Entry 4GJ6 (X-ray diffraction, 2.58 A resolution); this record covers chain A.

[Chain A]
Protein: Renin
From: Homo sapiens
Notes: EC 3.4.23.15
UniProt: P00797 (RENI_HUMAN); the construct lacks a stretch of the UniProt sequence and is renumbered around it, so the offset changes along the chain: -5 to 46 = UniProt 67-118; 48-97 = UniProt 122-171; 99-158 = UniProt 172-231; 161-242 = UniProt 238-319; 2 more segments
Sequence (340 residues; numbered -5 to 326 plus 13 insertion-coded residues; 5 numbers in that range are skipped by the numbering (no residue carries them; nothing is unmodelled there); the number before each row is that of its first residue; a row labelled like 46A-46C holds insertion residues (46A, then the next letters in order); numbers below 1 keep their minus sign (Leu-5 is residue -5)):
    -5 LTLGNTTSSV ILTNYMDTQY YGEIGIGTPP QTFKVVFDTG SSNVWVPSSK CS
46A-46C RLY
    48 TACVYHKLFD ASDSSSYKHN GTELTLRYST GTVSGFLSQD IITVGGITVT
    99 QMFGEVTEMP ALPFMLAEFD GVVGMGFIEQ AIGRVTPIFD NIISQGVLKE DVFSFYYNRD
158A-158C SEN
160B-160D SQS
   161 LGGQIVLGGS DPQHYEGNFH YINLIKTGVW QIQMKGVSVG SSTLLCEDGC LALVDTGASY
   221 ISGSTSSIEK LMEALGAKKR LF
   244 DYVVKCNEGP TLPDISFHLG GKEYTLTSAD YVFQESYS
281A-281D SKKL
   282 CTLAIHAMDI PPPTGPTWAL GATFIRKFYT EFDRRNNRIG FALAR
Not modelled in the structure: -5, 46A-46C, 158A-158C
Cystine bridges: Cys45-Cys50, Cys206-Cys210, Cys249-Cys282
Glycans and other covalent adducts: N-acetylglucosamine (NAG) linked to Asn67
Small-molecule neighbours:
  - 0LS (N-{[(3S,4S)-4-benzylpyrrolidin-3-yl]methyl}-4-chloro-N-phenylaniline), molecule 1: Thr12, Gln13, Tyr75, Ser76, Thr77, Leu110, Pro111, Leu114, Ala115, Phe117, Ser219, Tyr220, Phe242
  - 0LS, molecule 2: Val30, Asp32, Gly34, Ser35, Tyr75, Pro111, Phe112, Phe117, Val120, Leu213, Asp215, Gly217, Ala218, Ser219, Tyr220, Met289, Ile291, Pro292, Thr295
Swiss-Prot annotation at these positions:
  - active site: Asp32, Asp215
  - glycosylation (N-linked (GlcNAc...) asparagine): Asn-1, Asn67

[In short]
Chain A binds compound 0LS. Covalently linked N-acetylglucosamine: at Asn67. From UniProt: active-site
residues Asp32 and Asp215.
Chain A is Renin (Homo sapiens); the structure, Crystal structure of renin in complex with NVP-AYZ832
(compound 6a), was determined by X-ray diffraction (same publication as 4GJ5 and 4GJ7).
